Entry 8VT2 (electron microscopy, 3.14 A resolution); this record covers chains A and B of the 3 polymer chains in the assembly.

[Chain A (and B)]
Name: Prefusion of HMPV (MPV-2c)
Organism: Human metapneumovirus
Notes: chain B of this document is another copy of the same molecule, construct and numbering; everything in this record applies to it too
Sequence (514 residues; numbered 1 to 496 plus 28 insertion-coded residues; 10 numbers in that range are skipped by the numbering (no residue carries them; nothing is unmodelled there); the number before each row is that of its first residue; a row labelled like 92A-92Z holds insertion residues (92A, then the next letters in order)):
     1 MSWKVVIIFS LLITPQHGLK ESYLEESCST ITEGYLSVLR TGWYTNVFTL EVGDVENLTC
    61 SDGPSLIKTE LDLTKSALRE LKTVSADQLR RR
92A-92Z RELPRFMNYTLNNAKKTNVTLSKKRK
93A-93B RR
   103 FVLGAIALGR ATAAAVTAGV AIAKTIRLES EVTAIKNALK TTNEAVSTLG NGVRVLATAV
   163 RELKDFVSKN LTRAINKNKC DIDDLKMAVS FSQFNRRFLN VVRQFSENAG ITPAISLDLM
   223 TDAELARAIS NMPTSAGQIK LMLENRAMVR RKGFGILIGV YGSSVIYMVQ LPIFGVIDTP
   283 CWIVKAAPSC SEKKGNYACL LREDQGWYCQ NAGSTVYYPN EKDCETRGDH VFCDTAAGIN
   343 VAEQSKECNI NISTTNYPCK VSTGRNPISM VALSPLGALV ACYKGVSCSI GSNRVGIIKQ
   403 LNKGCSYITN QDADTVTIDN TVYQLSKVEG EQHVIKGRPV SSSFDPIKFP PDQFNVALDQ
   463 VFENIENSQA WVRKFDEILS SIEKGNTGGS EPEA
Unresolved in the structure: 1-18, 92A-92Z, 93A-93B, 483-496
Glycans and other covalent adducts: N-acetylglucosamine (NAG) linked to Asn57, Asn353; glycan linked to Asn172
Reported in the primary citation:
  - post-translational modification sites: Asn172
  - self-association interface (contacts with another copy of this molecule); pairs are residue here / residue on that copy: Leu89-Leu243 (hydrophobic contact), Leu89-His332 (hydrophobic contact), Leu89-Asn247 (backbone contact), Arg91-Leu243 (hydrophobic contact), Arg91-His332 (hydrophobic contact), Leu89
  - contacts within the chain: Ile108-Arg112 (hydrogen bond)

[Chain A / chain B interface]
Contacting residue pairs (64; chain A residue first):
  Leu187(A) - Leu187(B)  hydrophobic
  Lys188(A) - Leu66(B)
  Lys188(A) - Asp183(B)  salt bridge
  Val191(A) - Leu66(B)  hydrophobic
  Gln195(A) - Thr69(B)
  Gln195(A) - Glu70(B)
  Ile217(A) - Glu209(B)
  Ser218(A) - Glu209(B)
  Leu219(A) - Glu80(B)
  Leu219(A) - Arg205(B)
  Asp220(A) - Arg205(B)  salt bridge
  Asp224(A) - Glu80(B)
  Lys242(A) - Arg92(B)
  Leu243(A) - Leu89(B)  hydrophobic
  Leu243(A) - Arg91(B)
  Glu246(A) - Arg90(B)
  Glu246(A) - Arg91(B)
  Glu246(A) - Arg92(B)
  Asn247(A) - Leu89(B)
  Asn247(A) - Arg90(B)  hydrogen bond (side chain-backbone)
  Arg248(A) - Thr83(B)
  Met250(A) - Ala211(B)  hydrophobic
  Arg253(A) - Asn210(B)
  Arg253(A) - Ala211(B)
  Asp280(A) - Arg91(B)  salt bridge
  Cys301(A) - Phe103(B)  hydrophobic
  Leu303(A) - Phe103(B)  hydrophobic
  Arg329(A) - Ser85(B)
  Arg329(A) - Ala86(B)
  Arg329(A) - Leu89(B)
  Arg329(A) - Ala211(B)
  His332(A) - Leu89(B)
  His332(A) - Arg91(B)
  Phe334(A) - Leu89(B)  hydrophobic
  Thr365(A) - Phe103(B)  hydrogen bond (backbone-backbone)
  Arg367(A) - Gln462(B)
  Arg367(A) - Glu465(B)  salt bridge
  Asn368(A) - Phe103(B)
  Ile370(A) - Leu105(B)  hydrophobic
  Ile370(A) - Ile108(B)  hydrophobic
  Met372(A) - Ile108(B)  hydrophobic
  Met372(A) - Arg112(B)
  Asn395(A) - Asn153(B)
  Asn395(A) - Val155(B)
  Arg396(A) - Gly152(B)  hydrogen bond (side chain-backbone)
  Arg396(A) - Asn153(B)
  Arg396(A) - Gly154(B)
  Ile420(A) - Asn342(B)
  Asp421(A) - Ser316(B)  hydrogen bond
  Asp421(A) - Asn342(B)
  Asn422(A) - Asn313(B)
  Asn422(A) - Ala314(B)
  Thr423(A) - Thr337(B)
  Gln426(A) - Thr119(B)
  Gln426(A) - Ala120(B)
  Ser428(A) - Thr119(B)
  Pro453(A) - Gln462(B)
  Asp454(A) - Lys362(B)  salt bridge
  Asp454(A) - Asn457(B)
  Asp454(A) - Val458(B)
  Asp454(A) - Gln462(B)  hydrogen bond (backbone-side chain)
  Phe477(A) - Trp473(B)  hydrophobic
  Phe477(A) - Lys476(B)
  Phe477(A) - Phe477(B)  hydrophobic
Other interface residues (no listed pair), chain A (56 interface residues in all): Ala249, Arg252, Pro290, Leu302, Gly330, Ser364, Gly366, Ser371, Val373, Ala374, Val388, Tyr425, Leu427, Lys429, Val430, Gln455, Phe456, Val474
Other interface residues (no listed pair), chain B (55 interface residues in all): Trp43, Ser65, Val84, Asp87, Gln88, Val104, Ala123, Lys126, Ser208, Ile213, Ala338, Ile341, Pro360, Phe456, Ala459

[Summary]
56 residues of chain A and 55 residues of chain B are in contact; the contacts include 5 hydrogen bonds and 5
salt bridges. Among the polar pairs are Lys188(A)-Asp183(B), Asp220(A)-Arg205(B) and Asp280(A)-Arg91(B). From
the paper: a modification site at Asn172(A); a self-association interface involving Leu89(A) and Arg91(A).
Both chains are Prefusion of HMPV (MPV-2c) (Human metapneumovirus). Entry 8VT2 (cryo-EM structure of HMPV
(MPV-2c)) was determined by electron microscopy together with 8VT3 from the same study.
